PDB entry 6RIB | electron microscopy, 4.20 A resolution (low resolution: residue-level contacts below are approximate; hydrogen-bond / salt-bridge calls are withheld) | chains C and D of the 11 polymer chains in the assembly

[Chain C (and D)]
Name: bactofilin
Source organism: Thermus thermophilus (strain HB8 / ATCC 27634 / DSM 579)
Notes: chain D of this document is another copy of the same molecule, construct and numbering; everything in this record applies to it too
UniProt: Q5SHG1 (Q5SHG1_THET8); numbering as in UniProt (aligned over 1-123)
Chain sequence (123 residues; each row starts with the number of its first residue):
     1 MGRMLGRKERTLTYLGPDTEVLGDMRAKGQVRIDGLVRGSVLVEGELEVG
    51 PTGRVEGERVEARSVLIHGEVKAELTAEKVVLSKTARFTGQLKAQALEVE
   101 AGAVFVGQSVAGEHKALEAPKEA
Disordered / not traced: 1-11, 113-123

[How chain C and chain D interact]
Residue-residue contacts (29; chain C residue first):
  Leu-12(C) with Tyr-14(D); Gly-16(D)
  Thr-13(C) with Tyr-14(D); Leu-15(D); Gly-16(D); Thr-19(D)
  Tyr-14(C) with Leu-12(D); Thr-13(D); Tyr-14(D)
  Leu-15(C) with Thr-13(D)
  Gly-16(C) with Leu-12(D); Thr-13(D)
  Asp-18(C) with Lys-28(D)
  Thr-19(C) with Thr-13(D); Arg-26(D); Ala-27(D)
  Glu-20(C) with Arg-26(D)
  Val-21(C) with Met-25(D)
  Leu-22(C) with Leu-22(D); Gly-23(D); Asp-24(D)
  Gly-23(C) with Leu-22(D); Gly-23(D)
  Asp-24(C) with Leu-22(D)
  Met-25(C) with Val-21(D)
  Arg-26(C) with Thr-19(D); Glu-20(D)
  Ala-27(C) with Thr-19(D)
  Lys-28(C) with Asp-18(D)

[In short]
The chain C/chain D interface involves 16 residues from each chain.
Both chains are bactofilin (Thermus thermophilus (strain HB8 / ATCC 27634 / DSM 579)). Entry 6RIB (Cryo-EM
reconstruction of Thermus thermophilus bactofilin double helical filaments) was determined by electron
microscopy, deposited together with 6RIA.
